Entry 6R4A (X-ray diffraction, 1.94 A resolution); this record covers chain A.

[Chain A]
Protein: Aurora kinase A
Source organism: Homo sapiens
Notes: EC 2.7.11.1
UniProt: O14965 (AURKA_HUMAN); residue numbers follow UniProt; this construct covers 122-403
Amino-acid sequence (285 residues; numbered 119 to 403; the number before each row is that of its first residue):
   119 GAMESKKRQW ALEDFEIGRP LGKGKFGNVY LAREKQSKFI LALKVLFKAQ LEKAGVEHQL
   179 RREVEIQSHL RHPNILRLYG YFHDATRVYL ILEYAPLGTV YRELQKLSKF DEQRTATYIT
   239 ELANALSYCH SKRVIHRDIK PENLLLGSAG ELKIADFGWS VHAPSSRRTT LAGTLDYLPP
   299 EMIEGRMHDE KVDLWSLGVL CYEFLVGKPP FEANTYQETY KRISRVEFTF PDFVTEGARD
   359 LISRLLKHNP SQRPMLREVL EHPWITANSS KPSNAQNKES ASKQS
Not modelled in the structure: 119-126, 392-403
Modified residues: Thr288 (phosphothreonine; TPO)
Differences from the reference sequence: expression tag (119-121); engineered mutation Ala290 (Cys in O14965), Ala393 (Cys in O14965)
Metal / ion sites: Mg2+ site 1: Asn261, Asp274 (together with ADP); Mg2+ site 2: Asp274 (together with ADP)
Small-molecule neighbours:
  - ADP (adenosine-5'-diphosphate): Leu139, Gly140, Lys141, Gly142, Lys143, Phe144, Gly145, Val147, Ala160, Lys162, Leu194, Leu210, Glu211, Tyr212, Ala213, Thr217, Glu260, Asn261, Leu263, Asp274
  - JRT (2-(benzimidazol-1-yl)-N-(2-phenylethyl)ethanamide): Glu175, Leu178, Arg179, Val182, Glu183, Tyr199, His201, Val206
Swiss-Prot annotation at these positions:
  - region: His280 to Leu289, Gly291 to Leu293 (Activation segment)
  - active site: Asp256 (Proton acceptor)
  - binding site (ATP): Lys143, Lys162, Glu211 to Ala213, Glu260, Asn261, Asp274
  - modified residue: Thr287 (Phosphothreonine), Thr288 (Phosphothreonine), Ser342 (Phosphoserine)
  - cross-link: Lys258 (Glycyl lysine isopeptide (Lys-Gly) (interchain with G-Cter in SUMO2))
  - natural variant: Ser155 (S155R: In a colorectal adenocarcinoma sample), Val174 (V174M: In a metastatic melanoma sample)
  - mutagenesis: Lys162 (K162R: Loss of kinase activity), Phe165 (F165A: Decreases the interaction with phosphatase type 1 isoforms), Gly198 (G198N: Reduces interaction with TPX2. Reduces kinase activity tenfold. Promotes interaction with the AURKB binding partners INCENP and BIRC5 that are normally not bound by AURKA), Arg205 (R205A: Reduces ubiquitination and proteasomal degradation), Asp274 (D274N: Abolishes cilia disassembly and kinase activity), Thr287 (T287A: No direct effect on catalytic activity; T287E: Enhances interaction with TPX2), Thr288 (T288A: Reduces cilia disassembly and kinase activity; T288D: Mimics phosphorylation state and increases kinase activity), Tyr334 (Y334A: Reduces binding to MYCN), Gln335 (Q335A: Reduces binding to MYCN), Phe346 (F346A: Decreases the interaction with phosphatase type 1 isoforms)
Reported in the primary citation:
  - binding site for JRT: Arg179

[In short]
Chain A binds ADP and compound JRT. Asn261 and Asp274 form the Mg2+ site 1. Curated annotation (UniProt) lists
active-site residue Asp256, 8 ATP-binding residues and 10 mutagenesis sites. From the paper: a binding site
for JRT at Arg179.
Chain A is Aurora kinase A (Homo sapiens); the structure, Aurora-A in complex with shape-diverse fragment 55,
was determined by X-ray diffraction, deposited together with 6R49, 6R4B, 6R4D and 6R4C.
